7RWL - chains A and G of the 60 polymer chains in the assembly; structure by electron microscopy, 3.14 A resolution.

# Chain A (and G)
Name: Capsid protein VP1
Source organism: Adeno-associated dependoparvovirus A
Notes: chain G of this document is another copy of the same molecule, construct and numbering; everything in this record applies to it too
UniProt: P03135 (CAPSD_AAV2S); residue numbers follow UniProt; this construct covers 1-735
Amino-acid sequence (735 residues; numbered 1 to 735; the number before each row is that of its first residue):
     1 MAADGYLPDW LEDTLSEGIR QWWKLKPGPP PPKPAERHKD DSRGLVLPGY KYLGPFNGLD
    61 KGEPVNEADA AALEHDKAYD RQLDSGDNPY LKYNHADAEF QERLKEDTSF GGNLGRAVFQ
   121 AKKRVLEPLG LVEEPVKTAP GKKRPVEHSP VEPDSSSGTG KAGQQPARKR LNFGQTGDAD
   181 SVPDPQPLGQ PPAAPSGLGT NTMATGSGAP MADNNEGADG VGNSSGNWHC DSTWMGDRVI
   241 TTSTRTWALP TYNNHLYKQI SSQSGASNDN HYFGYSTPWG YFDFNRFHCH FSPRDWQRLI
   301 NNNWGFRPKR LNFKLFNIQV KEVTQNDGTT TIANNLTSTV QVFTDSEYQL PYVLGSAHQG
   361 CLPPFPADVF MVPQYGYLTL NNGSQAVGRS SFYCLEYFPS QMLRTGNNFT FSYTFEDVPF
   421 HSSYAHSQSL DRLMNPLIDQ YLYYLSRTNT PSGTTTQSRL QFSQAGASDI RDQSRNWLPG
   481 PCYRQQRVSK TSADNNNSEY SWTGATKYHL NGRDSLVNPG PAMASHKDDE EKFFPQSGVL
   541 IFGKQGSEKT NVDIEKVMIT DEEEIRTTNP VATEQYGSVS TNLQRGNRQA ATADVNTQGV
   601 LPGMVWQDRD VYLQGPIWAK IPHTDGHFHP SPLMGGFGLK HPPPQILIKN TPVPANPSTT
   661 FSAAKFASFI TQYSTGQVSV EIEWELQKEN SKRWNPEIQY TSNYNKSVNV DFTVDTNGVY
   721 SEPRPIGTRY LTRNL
Not modelled in the structure: 1-218

# Interface between chain A and chain G
Pairs across the interface (235):
  Ser422(A) - Asp625(G)  hydrogen bond
  Tyr424(A) - His623(G)  hydrogen bond (side chain-backbone)
  Ala425(A) - Arg389(G)
  His426(A) - Leu380(G)
  His426(A) - His623(G)  hydrogen bond (side chain-backbone)
  His426(A) - Thr624(G)
  Ser427(A) - Thr379(G)  hydrogen bond (backbone-side chain)
  Ser427(A) - Leu380(G)  hydrogen bond (backbone-backbone)
  Ser427(A) - Ser391(G)
  Gln428(A) - Pro351(G)
  Gln428(A) - Leu378(G)  hydrogen bond (side chain-backbone)
  Ser429(A) - Leu380(G)
  Ser429(A) - Arg513(G)
  Leu430(A) - Leu510(G)  hydrophobic
  Asp431(A) - Tyr508(G)
  Asp431(A) - Leu510(G)
  Asp431(A) - Arg513(G)  salt bridge
  Asp431(A) - Ser515(G)
  Arg432(A) - Asp269(G)  hydrogen bond (side chain-backbone)
  Arg432(A) - His271(G)  hydrogen bond (side chain-backbone)
  Arg432(A) - Leu378(G)
  Arg432(A) - Arg513(G)
  Leu433(A) - Tyr352(G)
  Met434(A) - Ser356(G)
  Met434(A) - His358(G)
  Met434(A) - Leu378(G)
  Asn435(A) - Tyr281(G)
  Asn435(A) - His358(G)  hydrogen bond (backbone-side chain)
  Asn435(A) - Gln374(G)  hydrogen bond (side chain-backbone)
  Asn435(A) - Gly376(G)
  Pro436(A) - Ile260(G)  hydrophobic
  Pro436(A) - Gly376(G)
  Pro436(A) - Tyr377(G)
  Pro436(A) - Leu378(G)  hydrophobic
  Leu437(A) - Ser276(G)
  Leu437(A) - Gln374(G)
  Leu437(A) - Tyr375(G)
  Ile438(A) - His358(G)  hydrogen bond (backbone-side chain)
  Ile438(A) - Gln359(G)
  Asp439(A) - His358(G)
  Asp439(A) - Gln359(G)  hydrogen bond (backbone-backbone)
  Asp439(A) - Lys549(G)
  Gln440(A) - Ser356(G)  hydrogen bond (side chain-backbone)
  Gln440(A) - Ala357(G)
  Gln440(A) - Gln359(G)
  Tyr441(A) - Arg286(G)
  Tyr441(A) - Ala357(G)  hydrogen bond (backbone-backbone)
  Tyr441(A) - His358(G)
  Tyr441(A) - Pro616(G)
  Leu442(A) - Ala357(G)  hydrophobic
  Leu442(A) - Ile541(G)
  Leu442(A) - Phe542(G)  hydrophobic
  Tyr443(A) - Ile541(G)  hydrogen bond (backbone-backbone)
  Tyr443(A) - Phe542(G)
  Tyr443(A) - Gly543(G)
  Tyr443(A) - Ser547(G)
  Tyr443(A) - Glu548(G)  hydrogen bond (side chain-backbone)
  Tyr443(A) - Val552(G)  hydrophobic
  Tyr443(A) - Val557(G)  hydrophobic
  Leu445(A) - Ser501(G)
  Leu445(A) - Gln536(G)
  Ser446(A) - Glu499(G)
  Ser446(A) - Ser501(G)  hydrogen bond (backbone-side chain)
  Ser446(A) - Asn551(G)  hydrogen bond
  Arg447(A) - Asn551(G)
  Thr448(A) - Ser498(G)  hydrogen bond (side chain-backbone)
  Thr448(A) - Glu499(G)
  Thr448(A) - Tyr500(G)  hydrogen bond (side chain-backbone)
  Thr448(A) - Ser501(G)
  Asn449(A) - Asn497(G)  hydrogen bond
  Asn449(A) - Ser498(G)
  Asn449(A) - Glu499(G)
  Thr456(A) - Asn497(G)  hydrogen bond (backbone-side chain)
  Ser458(A) - Ser492(G)  hydrogen bond (side chain-backbone)
  Ser458(A) - Asn495(G)
  Arg459(A) - Asp553(G)  salt bridge
  Leu460(A) - Ser489(G)
  Leu460(A) - Asn495(G)
  Leu460(A) - Asp553(G)
  Leu460(A) - Ile554(G)
  Gln461(A) - Asn551(G)
  Gln461(A) - Val552(G)
  Phe462(A) - Ile541(G)  hydrophobic
  Phe462(A) - Thr550(G)
  Phe462(A) - Asn551(G)  hydrogen bond (backbone-backbone)
  Phe462(A) - Val552(G)  hydrogen bond (backbone-backbone)
  Phe462(A) - Ile554(G)  hydrophobic
  Phe462(A) - Val557(G)  hydrophobic
  Ser463(A) - Lys549(G)
  Ser463(A) - Thr550(G)
  Ser463(A) - Asn551(G)  hydrogen bond (side chain-backbone)
  Gln464(A) - Gln359(G)
  Gln464(A) - Lys549(G)  hydrogen bond (backbone-backbone)
  Ala467(A) - Tyr272(G)
  Asp469(A) - Asn270(G)
  Ile470(A) - Asp269(G)
  Ile470(A) - Asn270(G)
  Ile470(A) - Leu378(G)  hydrophobic
  Arg471(A) - Asp269(G)  salt bridge
  Arg471(A) - Asn270(G)
  Arg471(A) - Trp502(G)
  Arg471(A) - Asp514(G)
  Arg471(A) - Ser515(G)
  Arg471(A) - Leu516(G)  hydrogen bond (backbone-backbone)
  Asp472(A) - Leu516(G)
  Ser474(A) - Asn518(G)  hydrogen bond
  Ser474(A) - Met634(G)
  Arg475(A) - Tyr508(G)
  Arg475(A) - Ser515(G)
  Arg475(A) - Leu516(G)
  Arg475(A) - Asn518(G)  hydrogen bond (backbone-backbone)
  Arg475(A) - Pro519(G)
  Arg475(A) - Met634(G)
  Asn476(A) - Gly355(G)  hydrogen bond (side chain-backbone)
  Asn476(A) - Ala619(G)
  Asn476(A) - Pro632(G)
  Asn476(A) - Leu633(G)  hydrogen bond (backbone-backbone)
  Asn476(A) - Met634(G)
  Trp477(A) - Lys620(G)
  Trp477(A) - Ile621(G)  hydrophobic
  Trp477(A) - Pro622(G)
  Trp477(A) - Pro630(G)  hydrophobic
  Trp477(A) - Ser631(G)
  Trp477(A) - Pro632(G)
  Leu478(A) - Tyr508(G)  hydrophobic
  Leu478(A) - Val517(G)  hydrophobic
  Leu478(A) - Leu633(G)  hydrophobic
  Pro479(A) - Tyr508(G)  hydrophobic
  Lys527(A) - Asn511(G)
  Asp528(A) - Asn381(G)
  Asp528(A) - Asn382(G)
  Asp528(A) - Asn511(G)  hydrogen bond
  Glu563(A) - Arg389(G)  salt bridge
  Glu564(A) - Arg389(G)  salt bridge
  Arg566(A) - Leu510(G)
  Arg566(A) - Asn511(G)
  Thr567(A) - Leu380(G)
  Thr567(A) - Leu510(G)
  Asn569(A) - Leu510(G)
  Glu574(A) - His509(G)
  Gln575(A) - His509(G)
  Tyr576(A) - Tyr483(G)
  Tyr576(A) - Tyr508(G)
  Tyr576(A) - His509(G)  hydrogen bond (backbone-backbone)
  Gly577(A) - Tyr483(G)
  Gly577(A) - Lys507(G)
  Gly577(A) - Tyr508(G)
  Ser578(A) - Tyr483(G)
  Ser578(A) - Thr506(G)
  Ser578(A) - Lys507(G)  hydrogen bond (backbone-backbone)
  Val579(A) - Tyr483(G)  hydrophobic
  Val579(A) - Thr506(G)
  Ser580(A) - Arg484(G)
  Ser580(A) - Gln485(G)
  Ser580(A) - Gln486(G)  hydrogen bond
  Ser580(A) - Thr506(G)  hydrogen bond (backbone-side chain)
  Thr581(A) - Arg484(G)  hydrogen bond (backbone-side chain)
  Thr581(A) - Asn596(G)
  Asn582(A) - Gln486(G)
  Leu583(A) - Arg487(G)
  Leu583(A) - Thr573(G)
  Leu583(A) - Glu574(G)
  Gln584(A) - Gln486(G)
  Gln584(A) - Arg487(G)  hydrogen bond (side chain-backbone)
  Gln584(A) - Val488(G)
  Gln584(A) - Asn495(G)
  Gln584(A) - Asn496(G)  hydrogen bond (side chain-backbone)
  Gln584(A) - Tyr500(G)  hydrogen bond
  Arg585(A) - Asp494(G)
  Arg585(A) - Asn496(G)
  Gly586(A) - Asp494(G)  hydrogen bond (backbone-backbone)
  Gly586(A) - Asn496(G)
  Arg588(A) - Asn496(G)
  Gln589(A) - Asn496(G)
  Ala590(A) - Gln486(G)
  Ala590(A) - Tyr500(G)  hydrophobic
  Thr592(A) - Thr503(G)
  Thr592(A) - Gly504(G)
  Val595(A) - Thr597(G)
  Gln598(A) - Tyr483(G)
  Gln598(A) - Thr597(G)  hydrogen bond
  Gly599(A) - Gly599(G)
  Val600(A) - Gly599(G)
  Val600(A) - Val600(G)  hydrogen bond (backbone-backbone)
  Val600(A) - Phe628(G)  hydrophobic
  Leu601(A) - Pro481(G)  hydrophobic
  Leu601(A) - Tyr483(G)  hydrophobic
  Leu601(A) - Gln598(G)
  Pro602(A) - Pro481(G)
  Pro602(A) - Val600(G)
  Pro602(A) - Trp606(G)
  Pro602(A) - Phe628(G)
  Gly603(A) - Phe628(G)  hydrogen bond (backbone-backbone)
  Gly603(A) - His629(G)  hydrogen bond (backbone-backbone)
  Met604(A) - His627(G)
  Met604(A) - Phe628(G)  hydrogen bond (backbone-backbone)
  Val605(A) - Thr624(G)
  Val605(A) - Gly626(G)
  Val605(A) - His627(G)
  Trp606(A) - Thr624(G)
  Trp606(A) - Asp625(G)  hydrogen bond (backbone-backbone)
  Trp606(A) - Gly626(G)  hydrogen bond (backbone-backbone)
  Trp606(A) - Phe628(G)  hydrophobic
  Gln607(A) - Thr624(G)
  Gln607(A) - Asp625(G)  hydrogen bond (side chain-backbone)
  Asp608(A) - Asp625(G)  hydrogen bond (backbone-side chain)
  Phe628(A) - Phe628(G)  hydrophobic
  His629(A) - Asp625(G)
  His629(A) - Gly626(G)
  Asn690(A) - Glu347(G)
  Asn690(A) - Gln349(G)  hydrogen bond (backbone-side chain)
  Lys692(A) - Gln349(G)
  Lys692(A) - Tyr393(G)
  Lys692(A) - Phe398(G)
  Arg693(A) - Gly388(G)
  Arg693(A) - Arg389(G)  hydrogen bond (side chain-backbone)
  Arg693(A) - Ser390(G)
  Arg693(A) - Ser391(G)  hydrogen bond
  Arg693(A) - Phe392(G)
  Arg693(A) - Tyr393(G)
  Trp694(A) - Phe392(G)  hydrogen bond (backbone-backbone)
  Trp694(A) - Cys394(G)  hydrophobic
  Trp694(A) - Tyr397(G)  hydrophobic
  Asn695(A) - Ser390(G)  hydrogen bond (side chain-backbone)
  Asn695(A) - Phe392(G)
  Ile698(A) - Arg389(G)
  Thr732(A) - Arg389(G)
  Thr732(A) - Ser391(G)
  Arg733(A) - His623(G)  hydrogen bond
  Asn734(A) - Gln349(G)
  Asn734(A) - Pro351(G)
  Asn734(A) - Tyr393(G)  hydrogen bond
  Leu735(A) - Lys620(G)
  Leu735(A) - His623(G)
  Leu735(A) - Thr624(G)
Other interface residues (no listed pair), chain A (101 interface residues in all): Tyr444, Gln457, Ser468, Gln473, Thr568, Val571, Ala591, Arg729
Other interface residues (no listed pair), chain G (117 interface residues in all): Leu350, Val353, Pro373, Cys482, Ala493, Pro521, Phe534, Leu540, Ile559, Gln614, Gly615

# Summary
101 residues of chain A face 117 of chain G across their interface; the contacts include 58 hydrogen bonds and
5 salt bridges. Polar pairs include Asp431(A)-Arg513(G), Arg459(A)-Asp553(G) and Arg471(A)-Asp269(G).
Chain A and chain G are both Capsid protein VP1 (Adeno-associated dependoparvovirus A); the structure,
Envelope-associated Adeno-associated virus serotype 2, was determined by electron microscopy, deposited
together with 7RWT.
